PDB entry 5A0Y | X-ray diffraction, 1.10 A resolution | chains B and E of the 6 polymer chains in the assembly

[Chain B (and E)]
Protein: Methyl-coenzyme M reductase I subunit beta
Organism: Methanothermobacter marburgensis
Notes: EC 2.8.4.1; chain E of this document is another copy of the same molecule, construct and numbering; everything in this record applies to it too
Reference sequence: P11560 (MCRB_METTM); residue numbers follow UniProt; this construct covers 1-443
Chain sequence (443 residues; row label = number of the first residue in the row):
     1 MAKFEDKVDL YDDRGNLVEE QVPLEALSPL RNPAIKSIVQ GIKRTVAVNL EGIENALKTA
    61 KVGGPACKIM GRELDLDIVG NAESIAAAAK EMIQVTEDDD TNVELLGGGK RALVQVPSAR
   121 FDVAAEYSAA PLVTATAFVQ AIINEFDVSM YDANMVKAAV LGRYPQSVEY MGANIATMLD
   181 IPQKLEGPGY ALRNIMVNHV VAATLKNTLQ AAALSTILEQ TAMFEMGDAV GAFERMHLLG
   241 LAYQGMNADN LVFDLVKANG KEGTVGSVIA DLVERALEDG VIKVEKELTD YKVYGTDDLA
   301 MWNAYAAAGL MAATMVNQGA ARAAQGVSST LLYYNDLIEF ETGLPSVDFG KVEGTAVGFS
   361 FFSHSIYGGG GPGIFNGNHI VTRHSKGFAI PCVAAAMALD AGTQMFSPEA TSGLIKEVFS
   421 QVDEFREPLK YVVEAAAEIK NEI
Not modelled in the structure: 1
UniProt features mapped onto this chain:
  - binding site (coenzyme M): Tyr367
  - binding site (coenzyme B): Gly369
Ion coordination: Mg2+ site 1 near Asp271 (its only coordinating residue here); Mg2+ site 2 near Asn441 (its only coordinating residue here)
Small-molecule neighbours:
  - 1-thioethanesulfonic acid (COM): Phe361, Ser365, Tyr367
  - factor 430 (F43): Ser365, Ile366, Tyr367
  - Coenzyme B (TP7): Phe361, Phe362, Tyr367, Gly368, Gly369, His379, Ile380, Val381

[How chain B and chain E interact]
Residue-residue contacts (89):
  Pro29(B) with Val123(E)
  Leu30(B) with Arg120(E)
  Arg31(B) with Val95(E); Thr96(E)
  Lys36(B) with Asp122(E), salt bridge; Val123(E)
  Val39(B) with Val123(E)
  Gln40(B) with Asp122(E), hydrogen bond (side chain-backbone)
  Lys43(B) with Ala124(E), hydrogen bond (side chain-backbone); Ala125(E), hydrogen bond (side chain-backbone)
  Met92(B) with Val230(E); Gly231(E)
  Val95(B) with Leu30(E), hydrophobic; Arg31(E)
  Thr96(B) with Arg31(E)
  Arg120(B) with Leu30(E)
  Asp122(B) with Lys36(E); Gln40(E), hydrogen bond (backbone-side chain)
  Val123(B) with Pro29(E); Lys36(E); Val39(E); Thr221(E)
  Ala124(B) with Lys43(E), hydrogen bond (backbone-side chain); Glu225(E)
  Ala125(B) with Lys43(E), hydrogen bond (backbone-side chain); Glu126(E); Tyr127(E); Ala191(E), hydrophobic; Glu225(E), hydrogen bond (backbone-side chain)
  Glu126(B) with Ala125(E); Glu126(E); Leu185(E); Pro188(E); Gly189(E), hydrogen bond (side chain-backbone); Glu225(E), hydrogen bond (backbone-side chain)
  Tyr127(B) with Ala125(E)
  Ser128(B) with Pro188(E); Gly189(E)
  Ala129(B) with Glu225(E)
  Leu132(B) with Pro188(E); Glu225(E); Met226(E)
  Val133(B) with Phe224(E); Val230(E), hydrophobic
  Thr136(B) with Gly227(E); Val230(E)
  Gln140(B) with Val230(E), hydrogen bond (side chain-backbone); Gly231(E); Ala232(E), hydrogen bond (side chain-backbone); Phe233(E)
  Tyr164(B) with Gly187(E); Pro188(E)
  Tyr170(B) with Pro188(E)
  Ile181(B) with Pro188(E), hydrophobic
  Pro182(B) with Leu185(E), hydrophobic
  Gln183(B) with Gln183(E); Leu185(E), hydrogen bond (side chain-backbone); Gly187(E); Pro188(E)
  Leu185(B) with Glu126(E); Gln183(E), hydrogen bond (backbone-side chain)
  Glu186(B) with Gln183(E)
  Gly187(B) with Tyr164(E); Gln183(E)
  Pro188(B) with Glu126(E); Ser128(E); Leu132(E); Tyr164(E); Tyr170(E); Gln183(E)
  Gly189(B) with Glu126(E), hydrogen bond (backbone-side chain); Ser128(E)
  Ala191(B) with Ala125(E), hydrophobic
  Thr221(B) with Val123(E)
  Phe224(B) with Val133(E)
  Glu225(B) with Ala124(E); Ala125(E), hydrogen bond (side chain-backbone); Glu126(E), hydrogen bond (side chain-backbone); Ala129(E); Leu132(E)
  Met226(B) with Leu132(E)
  Gly227(B) with Thr136(E)
  Val230(B) with Met92(E); Thr136(E); Gln140(E), hydrogen bond (backbone-side chain)
  Gly231(B) with Met92(E); Gln140(E)
  Ala232(B) with Gln140(E), hydrogen bond (backbone-side chain)
  Phe233(B) with Gln140(E)
Interface residues without a listed pair, chain B (48 interface residues in all): Lys3, Ile35, Phe121, Tyr190, Leu192
Interface residues without a listed pair, chain E (48 interface residues in all): Ile35, Glu91, Phe121, Ile181, Pro182, Glu186, Tyr190, Leu192

[Overview]
Chain B and chain E each contribute 48 residues to their interface; the contacts include 18 hydrogen bonds and
1 salt bridge. Among the polar pairs are Lys36(B)-Asp122(E), Gln40(B)-Asp122(E) and Lys43(B)-Ala124(E). Bound
to chain B: 1-thioethanesulfonic acid, Coenzyme B and factor 430.
Chain B and chain E are both Methyl-coenzyme M reductase I subunit beta (Methanothermobacter marburgensis);
the structure, Methyl-coenzyme M reductase from methanothermobacter marburgensis at 1.1 A resolution, was
determined by X-ray diffraction (same publication as 5A8R, 5A8K and 5A8W).
